PDB entry 8TIO | electron microscopy, 3.60 A resolution | chains A and R of the 4 polymer chains in the assembly

# Chain A
Protein: Beta-arrestin-1
Organism: Bos taurus
UniProtKB: P17870 (ARRB1_BOVIN); residues 1-418 here = UniProt positions 1-418
Amino-acid sequence (418 residues; row label = number of the first residue in the row):
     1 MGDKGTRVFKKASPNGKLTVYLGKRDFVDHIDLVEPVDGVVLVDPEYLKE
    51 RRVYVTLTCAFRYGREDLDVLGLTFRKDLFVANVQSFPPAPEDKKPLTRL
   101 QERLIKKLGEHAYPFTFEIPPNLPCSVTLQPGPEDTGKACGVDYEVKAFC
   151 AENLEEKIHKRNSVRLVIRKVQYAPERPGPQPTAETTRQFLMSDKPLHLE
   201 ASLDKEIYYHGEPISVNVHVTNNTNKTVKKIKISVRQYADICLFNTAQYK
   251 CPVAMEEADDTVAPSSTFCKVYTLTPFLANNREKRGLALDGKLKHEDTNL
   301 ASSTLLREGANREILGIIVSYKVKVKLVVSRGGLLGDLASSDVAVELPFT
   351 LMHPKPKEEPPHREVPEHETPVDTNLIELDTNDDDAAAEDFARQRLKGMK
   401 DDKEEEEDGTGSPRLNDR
Disordered / not traced: 1-5, 64-74, 91-95, 132-139, 152-159, 190-193, 243-245, 308-311, 331-340, 358-418
Sequence notes: conflict Ala386 (Ile in P17870), Ala387 (Val in P17870), Ala388 (Phe in P17870)
UniProt features mapped onto this chain:
  - motif: Asp385, Glu389 to Arg395 ([DE]-X(1,2)-F-X-X-[FL]-X-X-X-R motif)
  - binding site (1D-myo-inositol hexakisphosphate): Lys250, Met255, Lys324, Lys326
  - modified residue: Tyr47 (Phosphotyrosine), Ser412 (Phosphoserine)
  - mutagenesis: Lys157 (K157Q: Impairs InsP6-binding and oligomerization; when associated with Q-160 and Q-161), Lys160 (K160Q: Impairs InsP6-binding and oligomerization; when associated with Q-157 and Q-161), Arg161 (R161Q: Impairs InsP6-binding and oligomerization; when associated with Q-157 and Q-160), Lys232 (K232Q: Impairs InsP6-binding and oligomerization; when associated with Q-236, Q-250, Q-324 and Q-326), Arg236 (R236Q: Impairs InsP6-binding and oligomerization; when associated with Q-232, Q-250, Q-324 and Q-326), Lys250 (K250Q: Impairs InsP6-binding and oligomerization; when associated with Q-232, Q-236, Q-324 and Q-326), Lys324 (K324Q: Impairs InsP6-binding and oligomerization; when associated with Q-232, Q-236, Q-250 and Q-326), Lys326 (K326Q: Impairs InsP6-binding and oligomerization; when associated with Q-232, Q-236, Q-250 and Q-324), Phe391 (F391A: Abolishes interaction with AP2B1; no effect on interaction with CLTC), Arg395 (R395E: Abolishes interaction with AP2B1; impairs interaction with CLTC), Leu396 (L396A: Impairs interaction with AP2B1; no effect on interaction with CLTC)

# Chain R
Protein: Atypical chemokine receptor 3
Organism: Homo sapiens
Notes: fragment: C-tail extended by 12 glycines
UniProtKB: P25106 (ACKR3_HUMAN); the construct has insertions or renumbered stretches relative to UniProt, so the offset changes along the chain: 4-336 = UniProt 2-334; 349-376 = UniProt 335-362
Amino-acid sequence (405 residues; row label = number of the first residue in the row):
     1 GAPDLHLFDYSEPGNFSDISWPCNSSDCIVVDTVMCPNMPNKSVLLYTLS
    51 FIYIFIFVIGMIANSVVVWVNIQAKTTGYDTHCYILNLAIADLWVVLTIP
   101 VWVVSLVQHNQWPMGELTCKVTHLIFSINLFGSIFFLTCMSVDRYLSITY
   151 FTNTPSSRKKMVRRVVCILVWLLAFCVSLPDTYYLKTVTSASNNETYCRS
   201 FYPEHSIKEWLIGMELVSVVLGFAVPFSIIAVFYFLLARAISASSDQEKH
   251 SSRKIIFSYVVVFLVCWLPYHVAVLLDIFSILHYIPFTCRLEHALFTALH
   301 VTQCLSLVHCCVNPVLYSFINRNYRYELMKAFIFKYGGGGGGGGGGGGSA
   351 KTGLTKLIDASRVSETEYSALEQSTKGRPLEVLFQGPHHHHHHHHHHDYK
   401 DDDDK
Disordered / not traced: 1-350, 358-405
Modified residues: Thr352 (phosphothreonine; TPO); Thr355 (phosphothreonine; TPO)
Sequence notes: expression tag (1-3, 377-405); insertion (337-348)
UniProt features mapped onto this chain:
  - region: Tyr326 to Lys376 (C-terminal cytoplasmic tail)
  - modified residue (Phosphoserine): Ser361, Ser364, Ser369
  - glycosylation (N-linked (GlcNAc...) asparagine): Asn15, Asn24, Asn41

# How chain A and chain R interact
Contacting residue pairs (19; chain A residue first):
  Thr6(A) with Lys356(R); Leu357(R), hydrogen bond (backbone-backbone)
  Val8(A) with Leu354(R); Thr355(R), hydrogen bond (backbone-backbone); Leu357(R), hydrophobic
  Phe9(A) with Leu354(R), hydrophobic
  Lys10(A) with Thr352(R); Gly353(R), hydrogen bond (backbone-backbone); Leu354(R); Thr355(R)
  Lys11(A) with Lys351(R); Thr352(R)
  Arg25(A) with Thr352(R)
  Leu100(A) with Leu357(R), hydrophobic
  Lys107(A) with Thr355(R); Lys356(R), hydrogen bond (side chain-backbone)
  Arg165(A) with Thr352(R)
  Leu166(A) with Thr352(R)
  Lys294(A) with Thr352(R)
Also at the interface, not in a pair above, chain A (15 interface residues in all): Arg7, Tyr21, Arg103, Val167

# Summary
15 residues of chain A and 7 residues of chain R are in contact; the contacts include 4 hydrogen bonds. Polar
pairs include Lys107(A)-Lys356(R), Thr6(A)-Leu357(R) and Val8(A)-Thr355(R). UniProt lists 4 residues binding
1D-myo-inositol hexakisphosphate and 11 mutagenesis sites on chain A.
Here chain A is Beta-arrestin-1 (Bos taurus) and chain R is Atypical chemokine receptor 3 (Homo sapiens).
Entry 8TIO (Human ACKR3 with C tail extended by 12 glycines phosphorylated by GRK5 in complex with Arrestin2
...) was determined by electron microscopy (same publication as 9E82, 8TII, 8TIL, 8TIN and 8VJ9).
